2A6N - chains A and B; structure by X-ray diffraction, 1.94 A resolution.

== Chain A (and B) ==
Name: Dihydrodipicolinate synthase
Organism: Escherichia coli
Notes: EC 4.2.1.52; chain B of this document is another copy of the same molecule, construct and numbering; everything in this record applies to it too
UniProtKB: P0A6L2 (DAPA_ECOLI); numbering as in UniProt (aligned over 1-292)
Amino-acid sequence (292 residues; row label = number of the first residue in the row):
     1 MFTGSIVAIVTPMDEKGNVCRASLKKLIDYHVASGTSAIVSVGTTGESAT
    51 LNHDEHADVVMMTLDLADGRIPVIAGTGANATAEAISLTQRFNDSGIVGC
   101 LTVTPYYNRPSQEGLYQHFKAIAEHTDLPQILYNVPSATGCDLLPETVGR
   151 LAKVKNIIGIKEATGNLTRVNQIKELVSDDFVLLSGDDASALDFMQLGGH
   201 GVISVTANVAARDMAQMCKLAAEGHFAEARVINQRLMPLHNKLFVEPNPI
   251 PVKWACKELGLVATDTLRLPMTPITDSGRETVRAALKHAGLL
Sequence notes: engineered mutation A138 (Arg in P0A6L2)
Ion coordination: K+: A152, V154, K155, I157
Swiss-Prot annotation at these positions:
  - active site: Y133 (Proton donor/acceptor), K161 (Schiff-base intermediate with substrate)
  - binding site (pyruvate): T45, I203
  - site: T44 (Part of a proton relay during catalysis), A49 (L-lysine inhibitor binding), N80 (L-lysine inhibitor binding), E84 (L-lysine inhibitor binding), Y106 (L-lysine inhibitor binding), Y107 (Part of a proton relay during catalysis)
  - mutagenesis: T44 (T44S: 8% of wild-type activity. 4-fold decrease in affinity for pyruvate, but nearly no change in that for (S)-ASA; T44V: Reduced kcat by 99.9%), Y107 (Y107F: Reduced kcat by 90%; Y107W: Reduced activity by 95%. Reduced affinity for both substrates. Exists as a mixture of monomer, dimer and tetramer in solution ...), Y133 (Y133F: Reduced kcat by 99.7%. Reduced affinity for both substrates), K161 (K161A: 0.1% of wild-type activity. 3-fold decrease in affinity for pyruvate, and 2-fold decrease in that for (S)-ASA; K161R: 0.35% of wild-type activity ...), L197 (L197Y/D: 1.4 to 2.5% of wild-type activity. Decrease in affinity for pyruvate, but nearly no change in that for (S)-ASA. Exists as a dimer in solution)

== Interface between chain A and chain B ==
Pairs across the interface - 57 pairs, chain A then chain B:
  T44(A) - Y107(B)  hydrogen bond
  A49(A) - N80(B)
  A49(A) - A81(B)
  A49(A) - N108(B)
  T50(A) - A81(B)
  N80(A) - A49(B)
  N80(A) - P270(B)
  A81(A) - A49(B)
  A81(A) - T50(B)
  T82(A) - L269(B)  hydrogen bond (backbone-backbone)
  T82(A) - P270(B)
  V103(A) - Y107(B)
  P105(A) - P270(B)  hydrophobic
  Y106(A) - Y106(B)  hydrophobic
  Y106(A) - Y107(B)  hydrophobic
  Y107(A) - T44(B)  hydrogen bond
  Y107(A) - V103(B)
  Y107(A) - Y106(B)  hydrophobic
  Y107(A) - Y133(B)
  Y107(A) - A138(B)
  Y107(A) - T139(B)
  N108(A) - A49(B)
  N108(A) - P270(B)
  N108(A) - M271(B)
  R109(A) - S137(B)
  R109(A) - P247(B)
  P110(A) - P247(B)
  P110(A) - P270(B)
  P110(A) - M271(B)  hydrophobic
  S111(A) - P247(B)
  S111(A) - T272(B)
  E113(A) - T272(B)
  G114(A) - P270(B)
  G114(A) - T272(B)
  Q117(A) - L269(B)
  Y133(A) - Y107(B)
  S137(A) - R109(B)
  S137(A) - G140(B)
  A138(A) - Y107(B)
  A138(A) - T139(B)
  T139(A) - Y107(B)
  T139(A) - A138(B)
  G140(A) - S137(B)
  P247(A) - R109(B)
  P247(A) - P110(B)
  P247(A) - S111(B)
  L269(A) - T82(B)  hydrogen bond (backbone-backbone)
  L269(A) - Q117(B)
  P270(A) - N80(B)
  P270(A) - T82(B)
  P270(A) - P105(B)  hydrophobic
  P270(A) - N108(B)
  P270(A) - P110(B)
  P270(A) - G114(B)
  M271(A) - N108(B)
  M271(A) - P110(B)  hydrophobic
  T272(A) - G114(B)
Interface residues without a listed pair, chain A (30 interface residues in all): S48, H118, V135
Interface residues without a listed pair, chain B (30 interface residues in all): S48, E113, H118, V135

== In short ==
Chain A and chain B each contribute 30 residues to their interface, with 4 hydrogen bonds. Among the polar
pairs are T44(A)-Y107(B) and T82(A)-L269(B). From UniProt: active-site residues Y133(A) and K161(A),
pyruvate-binding residues T45(A) and I203(A) and 5 mutagenesis sites on chain A.
Both chains are Dihydrodipicolinate synthase (Escherichia coli). Entry 2A6N (Dihydrodipicolinate synthase (E.
coli)- mutant R138A) was determined by X-ray diffraction together with 2A6L from the same study.
